Entry 4K26 (X-ray diffraction, 2.21 A resolution); this record covers chains A and B.

# Chain A (and B)
Protein: Corticosteroid 11-beta-dehydrogenase isozyme 1
From: Mus musculus
Notes: EC 1.1.1.146; fragment: murine 11-BETA-HSD_24-292; chain B of this document is another copy of the same molecule, construct and numbering; everything in this record applies to it too
UniProt: P50172 (DHI1_MOUSE); residue numbers follow UniProt; this construct covers 24-292
Amino-acid sequence (276 residues; each row starts with the number of its first residue):
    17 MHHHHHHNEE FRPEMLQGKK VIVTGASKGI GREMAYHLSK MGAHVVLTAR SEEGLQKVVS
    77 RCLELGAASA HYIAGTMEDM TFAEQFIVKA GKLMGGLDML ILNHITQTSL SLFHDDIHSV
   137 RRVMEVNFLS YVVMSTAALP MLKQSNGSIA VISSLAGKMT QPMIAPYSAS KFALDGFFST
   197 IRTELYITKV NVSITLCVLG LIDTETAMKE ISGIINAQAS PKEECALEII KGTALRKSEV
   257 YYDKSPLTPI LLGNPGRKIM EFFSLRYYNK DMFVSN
Unresolved in the structure: 17-24, 290-292
Construct notes: expression tag (17-23)
Ligand contacts:
  - NADPH (NDP; NADPH dihydro-nicotinamide-adenine-dinucleotide phosphate): G41, A42, S43, K44, G45, I46, A65, R66, S67, G91, T92, M93, N119, H120, I121, T122, V142, Y147, I168, S169, S170, Y183, K187, L215, G216, L217, I218, T220, T222, A223
  - SFF ((4aS,8aR)-N-cyclohexyl-4a,5,6,7,8,8a-hexahydro-4,1,2-benzoxathiazin-3-amine 1,1-dioxide): I121, T124, L126, S170, L171, A172, Q177, I180, Y183, L215, G216, L217, T222, A223, E226, I227, I231

# How chain A and chain B interact
Pairs across the interface - 121 pairs, chain A then chain B:
  M96(A) - R137(B)
  L128(A) - E200(B)
  L128(A) - T204(B)
  L128(A) - M288(B)
  L128(A) - F289(B)  hydrophobic
  F129(A) - T152(B)
  F129(A) - F193(B)  hydrophobic
  F129(A) - I197(B)  hydrophobic
  F129(A) - E200(B)  hydrogen bond (backbone-side chain)
  D131(A) - T152(B)
  I133(A) - V148(B)
  I133(A) - V149(B)  hydrophobic
  I133(A) - T152(B)
  V136(A) - F144(B)  hydrophobic
  V136(A) - L145(B)  hydrophobic
  R137(A) - M96(B)
  R137(A) - E141(B)  salt bridge
  R137(A) - L145(B)
  M140(A) - M140(B)  hydrophobic
  M140(A) - F144(B)  hydrophobic
  E141(A) - R137(B)  salt bridge
  F144(A) - M140(B)  hydrophobic
  F144(A) - A185(B)  hydrophobic
  L145(A) - I133(B)
  L145(A) - V136(B)  hydrophobic
  V149(A) - I133(B)  hydrophobic
  T152(A) - F129(B)
  K174(A) - R273(B)
  M175(A) - R273(B)
  M175(A) - M276(B)  hydrophobic
  M175(A) - E277(B)
  M175(A) - S280(B)
  T176(A) - G192(B)
  T176(A) - S195(B)
  T176(A) - T196(B)
  T176(A) - E277(B)  hydrogen bond (backbone-side chain)
  Q177(A) - T196(B)
  Q177(A) - S280(B)
  Q177(A) - Y284(B)  hydrogen bond
  P178(A) - T199(B)
  P178(A) - E200(B)
  P178(A) - I203(B)  hydrophobic
  P178(A) - L281(B)  hydrophobic
  P178(A) - Y284(B)  hydrogen bond (backbone-side chain)
  M179(A) - E200(B)  hydrogen bond (backbone-side chain)
  M179(A) - Y284(B)  hydrophobic
  M179(A) - M288(B)  hydrophobic
  M179(A) - F289(B)  hydrophobic
  A181(A) - F193(B)  hydrophobic
  A181(A) - T196(B)
  S184(A) - G192(B)
  S184(A) - T196(B)
  A185(A) - F144(B)  hydrophobic
  A185(A) - A189(B)
  A185(A) - F193(B)  hydrophobic
  F188(A) - F188(B)
  F188(A) - D191(B)
  F188(A) - G192(B)
  F188(A) - R273(B)
  A189(A) - A185(B)
  D191(A) - F188(B)
  G192(A) - T176(B)
  G192(A) - S184(B)
  G192(A) - F188(B)
  F193(A) - F129(B)  hydrophobic
  F193(A) - A181(B)  hydrophobic
  F193(A) - A185(B)  hydrophobic
  S195(A) - T176(B)
  T196(A) - T176(B)
  T196(A) - Q177(B)
  T196(A) - A181(B)
  I197(A) - F129(B)  hydrophobic
  I197(A) - A181(B)  hydrophobic
  T199(A) - P178(B)
  E200(A) - L128(B)
  E200(A) - F129(B)  hydrogen bond (side chain-backbone)
  E200(A) - P178(B)
  E200(A) - M179(B)  hydrogen bond (side chain-backbone)
  I203(A) - P178(B)  hydrophobic
  T204(A) - L128(B)
  G229(A) - N285(B)  hydrogen bond (backbone-side chain)
  I230(A) - Y283(B)
  I230(A) - Y284(B)
  I230(A) - N285(B)  hydrogen bond (backbone-backbone)
  I230(A) - M288(B)  hydrophobic
  I231(A) - Y283(B)
  I231(A) - Y284(B)
  N232(A) - Y283(B)  hydrogen bond (backbone-backbone)
  L267(A) - G272(B)
  L267(A) - R273(B)  hydrogen bond (backbone-backbone)
  L267(A) - M276(B)  hydrophobic
  L268(A) - M276(B)  hydrophobic
  N270(A) - N270(B)  hydrogen bond
  G272(A) - L267(B)
  R273(A) - K174(B)
  R273(A) - M175(B)
  R273(A) - F188(B)
  R273(A) - L267(B)  hydrogen bond (backbone-backbone)
  I275(A) - L267(B)  hydrophobic
  M276(A) - M175(B)  hydrophobic
  M276(A) - T264(B)
  M276(A) - L267(B)  hydrophobic
  M276(A) - L268(B)  hydrophobic
  E277(A) - M175(B)
  E277(A) - T176(B)  hydrogen bond (side chain-backbone)
  S280(A) - M175(B)
  S280(A) - Q177(B)
  L281(A) - P178(B)  hydrophobic
  Y283(A) - I231(B)
  Y283(A) - N232(B)  hydrogen bond (backbone-backbone)
  Y283(A) - A233(B)  hydrophobic
  Y284(A) - Q177(B)  hydrogen bond
  Y284(A) - P178(B)  hydrogen bond (side chain-backbone)
  Y284(A) - M179(B)  hydrophobic
  Y284(A) - I230(B)
  Y284(A) - I231(B)
  N285(A) - G229(B)  hydrogen bond (side chain-backbone)
  N285(A) - I230(B)  hydrogen bond (backbone-backbone)
  M288(A) - L128(B)
  M288(A) - M179(B)  hydrophobic
  F289(A) - M179(B)  hydrophobic
Other interface residues (no listed pair), chain A (60 interface residues in all): S127, V148, L171, I180, P182, A233, T264
Other interface residues (no listed pair), chain B (59 interface residues in all): S127, L171, I180, P182, I275

# In short
60 residues of chain A face 59 of chain B across their interface, with 19 hydrogen bonds and 2 salt bridges.
Among the polar pairs are R137(A)-E141(B), F129(A)-E200(B) and T176(A)-E277(B). Ligands of chain A: compound
SFF and NADPH.
Both chains are Corticosteroid 11-beta-dehydrogenase isozyme 1 (Mus musculus). Entry 4K26
(4,4-Dioxo-5,6-dihydro-[1,4,3]oxathiazines, a novel class of 11 -HSD1 inhibitors for the treatment of
diabetes) was determined by X-ray diffraction together with 4K1L from the same study.
